PDB entry 3ZPZ | electron microscopy, 8.90 A resolution (very low resolution: no residue pairs are listed; an interface is given only as per-side residue counts) | chains H and I of the 21 polymer chains in the assembly

== Chain H (and I) ==
Molecule: 60 kDa chaperonin
From: Escherichia coli BL21
Notes: chain I of this document is another copy of the same molecule, construct and numbering; everything in this record applies to it too
UniProt: P0A6F5 (CH60_ECOLI); numbering as in UniProt (aligned over 2-527)
Sequence (526 residues; each row starts with the number of its first residue):
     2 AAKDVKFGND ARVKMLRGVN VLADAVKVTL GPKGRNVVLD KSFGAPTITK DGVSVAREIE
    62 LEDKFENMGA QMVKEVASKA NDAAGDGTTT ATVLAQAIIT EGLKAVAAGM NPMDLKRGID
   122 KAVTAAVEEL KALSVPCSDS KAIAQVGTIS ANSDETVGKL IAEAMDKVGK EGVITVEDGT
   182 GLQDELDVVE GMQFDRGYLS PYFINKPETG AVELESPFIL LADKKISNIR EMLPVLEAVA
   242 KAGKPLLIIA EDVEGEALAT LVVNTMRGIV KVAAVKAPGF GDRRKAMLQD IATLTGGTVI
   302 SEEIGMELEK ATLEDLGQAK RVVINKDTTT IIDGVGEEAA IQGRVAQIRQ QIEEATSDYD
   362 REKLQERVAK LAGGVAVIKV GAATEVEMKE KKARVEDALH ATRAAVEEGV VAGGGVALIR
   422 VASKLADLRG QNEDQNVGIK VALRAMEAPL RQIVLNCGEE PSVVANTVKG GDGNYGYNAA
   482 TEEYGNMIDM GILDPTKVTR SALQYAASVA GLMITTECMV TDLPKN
Unresolved in the structure: 527
Reported in the primary citation:
  - mutagenesis - D398A: abolished catalytic activity on ATP (citing earlier work)

== How chain H and chain I interact ==
At this resolution (9 A) residue pairs are not listed: 34 residues of chain H and 32 of chain I lie at the interface.

== Overview ==
The interface between chain H and chain I involves 34 residues on one side and 32 on the other. The paper
reports that D398A of chain H abolishes catalytic activity on ATP.
Chain H and chain I are both 60 kDa chaperonin (Escherichia coli BL21); the structure, Visualizing GroEL-ES in
the Act of Encapsulating a Non-Native Substrate Protein, was determined by electron microscopy together with
3ZQ0 and 3ZQ1 from the same study.
